PDB entry 3C1C | X-ray diffraction, 3.15 A resolution | chains A and G of the 10 polymer chains in the assembly

[Chain A]
Protein: Histone H3-like
Source organism: Xenopus laevis
UniProtKB: P02302 (H3L_XENLA); residues 401-535 here correspond to UniProt positions 2-136 (UniProt number = residue number - 399)
Amino-acid sequence (135 residues; row label = number of the first residue in the row):
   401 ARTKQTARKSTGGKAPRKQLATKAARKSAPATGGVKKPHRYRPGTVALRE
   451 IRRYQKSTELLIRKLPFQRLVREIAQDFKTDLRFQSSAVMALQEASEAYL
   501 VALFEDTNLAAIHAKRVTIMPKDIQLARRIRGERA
Disordered / not traced: 401-437
Construct notes: conflict Ala421 (Val22 in P02302), Arg426 (Lys27 in P02302), Ser428 (Cys29 in P02302), Ser486 (Arg87 in P02302), Ala510 (Cys111 in P02302)
Modified / non-standard residues: Lys479 ((2R)-2-amino-3-(2-dimethylaminoethylsulfanyl)propanoic acid; M2L)
UniProt features mapped onto this chain:
  - modified residue: Arg402 (Asymmetric dimethylarginine), Thr403 (Phosphothreonine), Lys404 (Allysine), Gln405 (5-glutamyl dopamine), Thr406 (Phosphothreonine), Lys409 (N6-(2-hydroxyisobutyryl)lysine), Ser410 (ADP-ribosylserine), Thr411 (Phosphothreonine), Lys414 (N6-(2-hydroxyisobutyryl)lysine), Arg417 (Asymmetric dimethylarginine), Lys418 (N6-(2-hydroxyisobutyryl)lysine), Lys423 (N6-(2-hydroxyisobutyryl)lysine), Lys427 (N6-(2-hydroxyisobutyryl)lysine), Lys436 (N6-(2-hydroxyisobutyryl)lysine), Tyr441 (Phosphotyrosine), Lys456 (N6-(2-hydroxyisobutyryl)lysine), Ser457 (Phosphoserine), Lys464 (N6-(2-hydroxyisobutyryl)lysine), Thr480 (Phosphothreonine), Lys515 (N6-acetyllysine) and 1 more in UniProt

[Chain G]
Protein: Histone H2A type 1
Source organism: Xenopus laevis
UniProtKB: P06897 (H2A1_XENLA); residues 1001-1129 here correspond to UniProt positions 2-130 (UniProt number = residue number - 999)
Amino-acid sequence (129 residues; numbered 1001 to 1129; the number before each row is that of its first residue):
  1001 SGRGKQGGKTRAKAKTRSSRAGLQFPVGRVHRLLRKGNYAERVGAGAPVY
  1051 LAAVLEYLTAEILELAGNAARDNKKTRIIPRHLQLAVRNDEELNKLLGRV
  1101 TIAQGGVLPNIQSVLLPKKTESSKSTKSK
Disordered / not traced: 1001-1015, 1120-1129
Construct notes: conflict Arg1099 (Gly100 in P06897), Ser1123 (Ala124 in P06897), Thr1126 (Ala127 in P06897)
UniProt features mapped onto this chain:
  - modified residue: Ser1001 (N-acetylserine), Lys1005 (N6-(2-hydroxyisobutyryl)lysine), Lys1009 (N6-(2-hydroxyisobutyryl)lysine), Lys1036 (N6-(2-hydroxyisobutyryl)lysine), Lys1074 (N6-(2-hydroxyisobutyryl)lysine), Lys1075 (N6-(2-hydroxyisobutyryl)lysine), Lys1095 (N6-(2-hydroxyisobutyryl)lysine), Gln1104 (N5-methylglutamine), Lys1118 (N6-(2-hydroxyisobutyryl)lysine)
  - cross-link (Glycyl lysine isopeptide (Lys-Gly)): Lys1013 (interchain with G-Cter in ubiquitin), Lys1015 (interchain with G-Cter in ubiquitin), Lys1119 (interchain with G-Cter in ubiquitin)

[Interface between chain A and chain G]
Pairs across the interface - 20 pairs, chain A then chain G:
  Leu448(A) - Leu1115(G)
  Leu448(A) - Pro1117(G)
  Ile451(A) - Ile1111(G)  hydrophobic
  Arg452(A) - Ile1111(G)
  Gln455(A) - Arg1081(G)  hydrogen bond (backbone-side chain)
  Gln455(A) - Val1107(G)
  Gln455(A) - Leu1108(G)
  Gln455(A) - Pro1109(G)
  Gln455(A) - Asn1110(G)  hydrogen bond (side chain-backbone)
  Lys456(A) - Arg1081(G)  hydrogen bond (backbone-side chain)
  Thr458(A) - Arg1081(G)
  Thr458(A) - Gln1104(G)
  Thr458(A) - Gly1105(G)
  Thr458(A) - Gly1106(G)
  Glu494(A) - Ala1103(G)
  Glu494(A) - Gln1104(G)  hydrogen bond
  Asn508(A) - Leu1115(G)
  Ile512(A) - Gln1112(G)
  Ile512(A) - Val1114(G)  hydrophobic
  Val517(A) - Leu1115(G)  hydrophobic
Other interface residues (no listed pair), chain A (14 interface residues in all): Ser457, Leu460, Ala498, Val501
Other interface residues (no listed pair), chain G (16 interface residues in all): Thr1101, Leu1116

[Overview]
The interface between chain A and chain G involves 14 residues on one side and 16 on the other, with 4
hydrogen bonds. Polar pairs include Gln455(A)-Arg1081(G), Gln455(A)-Asn1110(G) and Lys456(A)-Arg1081(G).
Here chain A is Histone H3-like and chain G is Histone H2A type 1, both from Xenopus laevis. Entry 3C1C (The
effect of H3 K79 dimethylation and H4 K20 trimethylation on nucleosome and chromatin structure) was determined
by X-ray diffraction together with 3C1B from the same study.
